PDB entry 8SZG | electron microscopy, 3.60 A resolution | chains D and C of the 5 polymer chains in the assembly

== Chain D ==
Name: Guanine nucleotide-binding protein G(I)/G(S)/G(T) subunit beta-1
From: Homo sapiens
UniProt: P62873 (GBB1_HUMAN); residue numbers follow UniProt; this construct covers 2-340
Amino-acid sequence (369 residues; each row starts with the number of its first residue; numbers below 1 keep their minus sign (Gly-2 is residue -2)):
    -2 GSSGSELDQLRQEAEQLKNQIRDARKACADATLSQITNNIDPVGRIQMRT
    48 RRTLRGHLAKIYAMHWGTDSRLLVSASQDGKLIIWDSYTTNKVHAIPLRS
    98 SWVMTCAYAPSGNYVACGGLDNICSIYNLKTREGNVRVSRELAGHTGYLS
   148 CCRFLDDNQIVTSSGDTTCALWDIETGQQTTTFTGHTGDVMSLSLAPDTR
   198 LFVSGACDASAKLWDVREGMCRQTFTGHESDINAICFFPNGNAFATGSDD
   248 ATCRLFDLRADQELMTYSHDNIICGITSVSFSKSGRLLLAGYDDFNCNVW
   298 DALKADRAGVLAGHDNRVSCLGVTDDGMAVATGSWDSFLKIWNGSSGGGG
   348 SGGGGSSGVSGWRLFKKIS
Unresolved in the structure: -2 to 5, 341-366
Sequence notes: expression tag (-2 to 1, 341-366)

== Chain C ==
Name: Guanine nucleotide-binding protein G(q) subunit alpha
From: Homo sapiens
UniProt: P50148 (GNAQ_HUMAN); residue numbers follow UniProt; this construct covers 29-359
Amino-acid sequence (353 residues; each row starts with the number of its first residue):
     7 MGCTLSAEDKAAVERSKMIDRNLRRDKRDARRELKLLLLGTGESGKSTFI
    57 KQMRIIHGSGYSDEDKRGFTKLVYQNIFTAMQAMIRAMDTLKIPYKYEHN
   107 KAHAQLVREVDVEKVSAFENPYVDAIKSLWNDPGIQECYDRRREYQLSDS
   157 TKYYLNDLDRVADPAYLPTQQDVLRVRVPTTGIIEYPFDLQSVIFRMVDV
   207 GGQRSERRKWIHCFENVTSIMFLVALSEYDQVLVESDNENRMEESKALFR
   257 TIITYPWFQNSSVILFLNKKDLLEEKIMYSHLVDYFPEYDGPQRDAQAAR
   307 EFILKMFVDLNPDSDKIIYSHFTCATDTENIRFVFAAVKDTILQLNLKEY
   357 NLV
Unresolved in the structure: 7-15, 64-186, 242, 301
Sequence notes: initiating methionine (7); expression tag (8-28)

== Interface between chain D and chain C ==
Contacting residue pairs - 18 pairs, chain D then chain C:
  Gly53(D) - Leu29(C)
  Leu55(D) - Lys33(C)
  Tyr59(D) - His218(C)  hydrogen bond
  Asn88(D) - Ala18(C)
  Asn88(D) - Ser22(C)
  Lys89(D) - Ile25(C)
  Lys89(D) - Asp26(C)  salt bridge
  Trp99(D) - Glu191(C)
  Trp99(D) - Arg202(C)
  Trp99(D) - Phe220(C)  hydrophobic
  Leu117(D) - Ile189(C)
  Leu117(D) - Gln209(C)
  Leu117(D) - Trp216(C)  hydrophobic
  Thr143(D) - Thr187(C)
  Tyr145(D) - Lys215(C)
  Tyr145(D) - Trp216(C)
  Met188(D) - Lys215(C)
  Asn230(D) - Lys215(C)
Also at the interface, not in a pair above, chain D (18 interface residues in all): Lys57, Gln75, Ile80, Met101, Asp118, Asp186, Asp228
Also at the interface, not in a pair above, chain C (21 interface residues in all): Arg21, Gly188, Val204, Ser211, Arg214, Cys219

== Overview ==
18 residues of chain D and 21 residues of chain C are in contact, with 1 hydrogen bond and 1 salt bridge.
Polar contacts include Lys89(D)-Asp26(C) and Tyr59(D)-His218(C).
Chain D is Guanine nucleotide-binding protein G(I)/G(S)/G(T) subunit beta-1 and chain C is Guanine
nucleotide-binding protein G(q) subunit alpha, both from Homo sapiens; the structure, Cryo-EM structure of
cinacalcet-bound human calcium-sensing receptor CaSR-Gq complex in lipid nanodiscs, was determined by electron
microscopy (same publication as 8SZF, 8SZH and 8SZI).
